PDB entry 6CVB | electron microscopy, 2.43 A resolution | chains A and B of the 4 polymer chains in the assembly

== Chain A ==
Protein: viral protein 1
Source organism: Enterovirus D68
UniProt: A0A0X7Z9B1 (A0A0X7Z9B1_9ENTO); residues 1-297 here correspond to UniProt positions 565-861 (UniProt number = residue number + 564)
Sequence (297 residues; row label = number of the first residue in the row):
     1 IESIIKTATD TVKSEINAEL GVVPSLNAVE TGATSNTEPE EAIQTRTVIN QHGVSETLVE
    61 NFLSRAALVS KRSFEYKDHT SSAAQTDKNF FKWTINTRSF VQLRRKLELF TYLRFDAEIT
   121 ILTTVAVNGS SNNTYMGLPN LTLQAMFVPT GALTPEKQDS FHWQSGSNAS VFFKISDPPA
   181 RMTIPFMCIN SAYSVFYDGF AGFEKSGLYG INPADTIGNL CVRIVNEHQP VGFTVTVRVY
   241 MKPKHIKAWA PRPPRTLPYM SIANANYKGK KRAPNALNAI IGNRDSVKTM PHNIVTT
Disordered / not traced: 24, 129-133, 297
What the authors report for this chain:
  - conformationally variable residues (loop rearrangement): Ile217

== Chain B ==
Protein: viral protein 3
Source organism: Enterovirus D68
UniProt: E9RIT6 (E9RIT6_9ENTO); residue numbers follow UniProt; this construct covers 1-247
Sequence (247 residues; row label = number of the first residue in the row):
     1 GVPTYLLPGS GQFLTTDDHS SAPVLPCFNP TPEMHIPGQV RNMLEVVQVE SMMEINNTES
    61 AVGMERLKVD ISALTDVDQL LFNIPLDIQL DGPLRNTLVG NISRYYTHWS GSLEMTFMFC
   121 GSFMATGKLI LCYTPPGGSC PTTRETAMLG THIVWDFGLQ SSVTLIIPWI SGSHYRMFNN
   181 DAKSTNANVG YVTCFMQTNL IVPSESSDTC SLIGFIAAKD DFSLRLMRDS PDIGQIDHLH
   241 AAEAAYQ

== Interface between chain A and chain B ==
Contacting residue pairs (219):
  Glu2(A) - Arg41(B)  salt bridge
  Ala8(A) - Asp220(B)
  Ala8(A) - Asp221(B)
  Thr9(A) - Asp220(B)  hydrogen bond
  Thr9(A) - Asp221(B)  hydrogen bond (side chain-backbone)
  Ser25(A) - Ile153(B)
  Ser25(A) - Val163(B)
  Ser25(A) - Thr164(B)  hydrogen bond (backbone-backbone)
  Leu26(A) - Ser162(B)
  Leu26(A) - Val163(B)  hydrophobic
  Asn27(A) - Ser162(B)
  Val29(A) - Glu50(B)
  Val29(A) - Thr116(B)
  Val29(A) - Met118(B)  hydrophobic
  Val29(A) - Ser162(B)
  Val29(A) - Phe215(B)  hydrophobic
  Glu30(A) - Met118(B)
  Glu30(A) - Ser161(B)  hydrogen bond
  Ala33(A) - Glu50(B)
  Thr34(A) - Gln48(B)
  Thr34(A) - Val49(B)
  Thr34(A) - Glu50(B)  hydrogen bond (side chain-backbone)
  Ser35(A) - Glu50(B)  hydrogen bond (backbone-side chain)
  Ser35(A) - Glu114(B)
  Ser35(A) - Thr116(B)
  Ser35(A) - Thr164(B)  hydrogen bond
  Ser35(A) - Lys219(B)
  Asn36(A) - Lys219(B)
  Thr37(A) - Thr164(B)
  Thr37(A) - Ile166(B)
  Thr37(A) - Lys219(B)  hydrogen bond (backbone-side chain)
  Pro39(A) - Ser112(B)
  Pro39(A) - Ile166(B)  hydrophobic
  Ala42(A) - Ile166(B)  hydrophobic
  Ile43(A) - Thr151(B)
  Ile43(A) - Pro168(B)  hydrophobic
  Asn50(A) - Asp221(B)
  His52(A) - Ser110(B)  hydrogen bond
  His52(A) - His174(B)  hydrogen bond
  His52(A) - Tyr175(B)
  His52(A) - Ser223(B)
  Gly53(A) - Ser223(B)  hydrogen bond (backbone-side chain)
  Val54(A) - Asn42(B)  hydrogen bond (backbone-side chain)
  Val54(A) - Leu44(B)  hydrophobic
  Glu56(A) - Tyr106(B)  hydrogen bond (backbone-side chain)
  Glu56(A) - Arg225(B)
  Glu56(A) - Leu226(B)  hydrogen bond (side chain-backbone)
  Glu56(A) - Met227(B)  hydrogen bond (side chain-backbone)
  Thr57(A) - Asn42(B)  hydrogen bond
  Thr57(A) - Met43(B)  hydrogen bond (backbone-backbone)
  Thr57(A) - Leu44(B)
  Thr57(A) - Tyr106(B)
  Thr57(A) - Leu224(B)
  Leu58(A) - Arg41(B)
  Leu58(A) - Asn42(B)
  Val59(A) - Val40(B)
  Val59(A) - Arg41(B)  hydrogen bond (backbone-backbone)
  Val59(A) - Asn42(B)
  Val59(A) - Met43(B)  hydrophobic
  Phe62(A) - Met43(B)  hydrophobic
  Phe62(A) - Tyr105(B)  hydrophobic
  Phe62(A) - Tyr106(B)
  Phe62(A) - Met227(B)
  Arg65(A) - Thr15(B)
  Arg65(A) - Thr16(B)
  Arg65(A) - Met227(B)  hydrogen bond
  Ala66(A) - Phe13(B)  hydrophobic
  Ala66(A) - Thr15(B)  hydrogen bond (backbone-backbone)
  Ser70(A) - Tyr246(B)  hydrogen bond
  Lys71(A) - Tyr246(B)  hydrogen bond (backbone-side chain)
  Arg72(A) - Glu243(B)  salt bridge
  Arg72(A) - Tyr246(B)
  Arg72(A) - Gln247(B)
  Phe91(A) - Tyr246(B)  hydrophobic
  Lys92(A) - Ala245(B)
  Lys92(A) - Tyr246(B)
  Trp93(A) - Ala245(B)
  Trp93(A) - Tyr246(B)
  Thr94(A) - Ala245(B)  hydrogen bond (backbone-backbone)
  Asn96(A) - Ala245(B)
  Arg98(A) - Leu239(B)
  Ser99(A) - Gln235(B)
  Ser99(A) - Ala242(B)
  Phe100(A) - Gln235(B)
  Val101(A) - Ile233(B)
  Val101(A) - Gly234(B)
  Val101(A) - Gln235(B)
  Gln102(A) - Asp229(B)
  Gln102(A) - Ser230(B)
  Gln102(A) - Ile233(B)
  Arg104(A) - Leu239(B)
  Arg105(A) - Asn101(B)
  Arg105(A) - Tyr105(B)  hydrogen bond
  Arg105(A) - Ser230(B)  hydrogen bond
  Arg105(A) - Asp232(B)  salt bridge
  Arg105(A) - Ile233(B)
  Lys106(A) - Tyr105(B)
  Lys106(A) - Met227(B)
  Leu109(A) - Ile102(B)  hydrophobic
  Phe110(A) - Val40(B)  hydrophobic
  Phe110(A) - Met43(B)  hydrophobic
  Tyr112(A) - Ile36(B)  hydrophobic
  Arg114(A) - Pro30(B)
  Arg114(A) - Thr31(B)  hydrogen bond (side chain-backbone)
  Arg114(A) - Pro32(B)
  Arg114(A) - Glu33(B)  salt bridge
  Glu118(A) - His19(B)
  Glu118(A) - Ser21(B)
  Thr120(A) - Phe13(B)
  Ala169(A) - Val24(B)
  Pro178(A) - Gly11(B)
  Pro179(A) - Phe13(B)  hydrophobic
  Arg181(A) - Phe13(B)
  Arg181(A) - Asp17(B)  salt bridge
  Arg181(A) - Ser21(B)
  Met182(A) - Ser21(B)
  Met182(A) - Ala22(B)
  Met182(A) - Val24(B)  hydrophobic
  Thr183(A) - Ser21(B)  hydrogen bond
  Thr183(A) - Ala22(B)  hydrogen bond (backbone-backbone)
  Thr183(A) - Pro23(B)
  Thr183(A) - Val24(B)  hydrogen bond (backbone-backbone)
  Ile184(A) - Val24(B)  hydrophobic
  Pro185(A) - Val24(B)
  Pro185(A) - Phe28(B)  hydrophobic
  Phe186(A) - Phe28(B)
  Phe186(A) - Pro30(B)
  Met187(A) - Phe28(B)  hydrophobic
  Cys188(A) - Thr31(B)  hydrogen bond (backbone-side chain)
  Ile189(A) - Thr31(B)
  Asn190(A) - Thr31(B)
  Ser191(A) - Thr31(B)
  Ser191(A) - Pro32(B)  hydrogen bond (side chain-backbone)
  Ser191(A) - Glu33(B)
  Ser191(A) - Met34(B)  hydrogen bond (side chain-backbone)
  Ala192(A) - Ile36(B)  hydrophobic
  Tyr240(A) - Phe13(B)  hydrophobic
  Lys242(A) - Asp17(B)  hydrogen bond (side chain-backbone)
  Lys242(A) - Asp18(B)
  Lys244(A) - His19(B)
  Lys244(A) - Ser21(B)
  Lys247(A) - Glu33(B)
  Lys247(A) - Gln39(B)
  Ala248(A) - Gln39(B)
  Ala248(A) - Val40(B)  hydrogen bond (backbone-backbone)
  Trp249(A) - Ile36(B)  hydrogen bond (side chain-backbone)
  Trp249(A) - Pro37(B)
  Trp249(A) - Gly38(B)
  Trp249(A) - Gln39(B)
  Ala250(A) - Gly38(B)  hydrogen bond (backbone-backbone)
  Pro251(A) - Val40(B)
  Pro251(A) - Val46(B)  hydrophobic
  Pro254(A) - Asn101(B)
  Thr256(A) - Asn96(B)
  Leu257(A) - Ile233(B)
  Tyr259(A) - Leu239(B)
  Met260(A) - Leu239(B)
  Met260(A) - His240(B)  hydrogen bond (backbone-backbone)
  Ser261(A) - Leu239(B)
  Ser261(A) - His240(B)  hydrogen bond (side chain-backbone)
  Ser261(A) - Ala241(B)
  Ile262(A) - Leu239(B)  hydrophobic
  Ile262(A) - His240(B)  hydrogen bond (backbone-backbone)
  Ile262(A) - Ala241(B)
  Ile262(A) - Ala242(B)  hydrophobic
  Pro274(A) - Arg95(B)
  Asn275(A) - Arg95(B)  hydrogen bond
  Asn275(A) - Asp232(B)
  Asn278(A) - Val62(B)
  Asn278(A) - Gly63(B)  hydrogen bond (backbone-backbone)
  Asn278(A) - Arg66(B)
  Ala279(A) - Arg66(B)
  Ile280(A) - Glu54(B)
  Ile280(A) - Arg95(B)  hydrogen bond (backbone-side chain)
  Ile280(A) - Asn96(B)
  Ile281(A) - Glu54(B)  hydrogen bond (backbone-side chain)
  Ile281(A) - Asn57(B)
  Ile281(A) - Arg66(B)  hydrogen bond (backbone-side chain)
  Ile281(A) - Asp91(B)
  Ile281(A) - Gly92(B)
  Ile281(A) - Arg95(B)
  Ile281(A) - Asn96(B)
  Gly282(A) - Asn57(B)  hydrogen bond (backbone-side chain)
  Gly282(A) - Asp91(B)  hydrogen bond (backbone-side chain)
  Asn283(A) - Asn57(B)
  Asn283(A) - Thr58(B)
  Asn283(A) - Glu59(B)
  Asn283(A) - Arg66(B)  hydrogen bond
  Arg284(A) - Ile55(B)  hydrogen bond (side chain-backbone)
  Arg284(A) - Asn57(B)  hydrogen bond
  Arg284(A) - Thr58(B)
  Arg284(A) - Asn83(B)  hydrogen bond (side chain-backbone)
  Ser286(A) - Thr58(B)
  Val287(A) - Ile55(B)
  Val287(A) - Asn56(B)
  Val287(A) - Thr58(B)
  Val287(A) - Leu81(B)
  Val287(A) - Phe82(B)
  Val287(A) - Asn83(B)  hydrogen bond (backbone-backbone)
  Lys288(A) - Leu80(B)  hydrogen bond (side chain-backbone)
  Lys288(A) - Leu81(B)
  Lys288(A) - Asn83(B)  hydrogen bond (backbone-side chain)
  Thr289(A) - Asn83(B)
  Met290(A) - Asn83(B)
  Met290(A) - Ile84(B)
  Met290(A) - Pro85(B)  hydrophobic
  Met290(A) - Cys140(B)  hydrophobic
  Met290(A) - Tyr191(B)  hydrophobic
  Pro291(A) - Pro85(B)
  His292(A) - Ala182(B)
  Asn293(A) - Ser139(B)
  Asn293(A) - Cys140(B)  hydrogen bond (side chain-backbone)
  Asn293(A) - Lys183(B)
  Asn293(A) - Tyr191(B)
  Ile294(A) - Gly138(B)
  Ile294(A) - Ser139(B)
  Ile294(A) - Lys183(B)
  Ile294(A) - Asn188(B)
  Ile294(A) - Tyr191(B)  hydrogen bond (backbone-side chain)
Also at the interface, not in a pair above, chain A (108 interface residues in all): Thr11, Glu38, Asn61, Gln85, Phe147, Arg252, Arg255, Pro258, Ala263, Asp285, Thr296
Also at the interface, not in a pair above, chain B (109 interface residues in all): Leu14, Leu25, Ala61, Leu90, Pro93, Leu98, Gly137, Gln160, Val192, Ala217, Phe222

== Overview ==
Chain A and chain B form an interface of 108 and 109 residues respectively, with 55 hydrogen bonds and 5 salt
bridges. Polar pairs include Glu2(A)-Arg41(B), Arg72(A)-Glu243(B) and Arg105(A)-Asp232(B). From the paper:
conformational variability at Ile217(A).
Here chain A is viral protein 1 and chain B is viral protein 3, both from Enterovirus D68. Entry 6CVB (CryoEM
structure of human enterovirus D68 in complex with 6'-sialyl-N-acetyllactosamine) was determined by electron
microscopy together with 6CV1, 6CV2, 6CV3, 6CV4 and 6CV5 from the same study.
